PDB entry 3EXX | X-ray diffraction, 1.35 A resolution | chains A and B

[Chain A]
Name: Insulin A chain
Organism: Homo sapiens
Reference sequence: P01308 (INS_HUMAN); residues 1-21 here correspond to UniProt positions 90-110 (UniProt number = residue number + 89)
Sequence (21 residues; row label = number of the first residue in the row):
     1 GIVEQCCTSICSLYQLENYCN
Disulfides: Cys6-Cys11
Ion coordination: Na+: Leu13 (shared with Val2(B) of chain B)

[Chain B]
Name: Insulin B chain
Organism: Homo sapiens
Reference sequence: P01308 (INS_HUMAN); residues 1-30 here correspond to UniProt positions 25-54 (UniProt number = residue number + 24)
Sequence (30 residues; each row starts with the number of its first residue):
     1 FVNQHLCGSHLVEALYLVCGERGFFYTPKT
Ion coordination: Na+: Val2 (shared with Leu13(A) of chain A); Ni2+ near His10 (its only coordinating residue here)

[Chain A / chain B interface]
Residue-residue contacts - 39 pairs, chain A then chain B:
  Ile2(A) with Leu11(B), hydrophobic
  Val3(A) with Leu11(B), hydrophobic; Tyr26(B), hydrophobic; Thr27(B); Pro28(B)
  Glu4(A) with Pro28(B); Lys29(B), hydrogen bond (side chain-backbone)
  Cys6(A) with His5(B); Leu6(B), hydrogen bond (backbone-backbone); Leu11(B), hydrophobic
  Cys7(A) with His5(B), hydrogen bond (backbone-side chain); Leu6(B), hydrogen bond (backbone-backbone); Cys7(B), disulfide
  Ser9(A) with His5(B)
  Ile10(A) with Asn3(B); Gln4(B)
  Cys11(A) with Asn3(B); Gln4(B), hydrogen bond (backbone-backbone)
  Ser12(A) with Asn3(B)
  Leu13(A) with Phe1(B), hydrophobic; Gln4(B); Val18(B), hydrophobic
  Tyr14(A) with Phe1(B)
  Leu16(A) with Leu11(B), hydrophobic; Ala14(B), hydrophobic; Leu15(B)
  Glu17(A) with Val18(B); Arg22(B), salt bridge
  Tyr19(A) with Leu15(B), hydrophobic; Phe24(B); Phe25(B), hydrogen bond (backbone-backbone); Thr27(B)
  Cys20(A) with Cys19(B), disulfide; Arg22(B); Gly23(B)
  Asn21(A) with Arg22(B); Gly23(B), hydrogen bond (backbone-backbone); Phe24(B); Phe25(B)
Interface residues without a listed pair, chain A (17 interface residues in all): Gly1
Cross-chain cystine bridges: Cys7(A)-Cys7(B), Cys20(A)-Cys19(B)

[Overview]
Chain A and chain B form an interface of 17 and 19 residues respectively, with 2 disulfide bonds, 7 hydrogen
bonds and 1 salt bridge. Polar contacts include Glu17(A)-Arg22(B), Glu4(A)-Lys29(B) and Cys7(A)-His5(B).
Leu13(A) and Val2(B) coordinate Na+.
Chain A is Insulin A chain and chain B is Insulin B chain, both from Homo sapiens; the structure, Structure of
the T6 human insulin derivative with nickel at 1.35 A resolution, was determined by X-ray diffraction.
